PDB entry 6VK9 | electron microscopy, 3.80 A resolution | chains O and H of the 32 polymer chains in the assembly

== Chain O ==
Name: Geopilin domain 1 protein
From: Geobacter sulfurreducens
UniProtKB: Q74D23 (Q74D23_GEOSL); residues 1-61 here correspond to UniProt positions 30-90 (UniProt number = residue number + 29)
Sequence (61 residues; numbered 1 to 61; the number before each row is that of its first residue):
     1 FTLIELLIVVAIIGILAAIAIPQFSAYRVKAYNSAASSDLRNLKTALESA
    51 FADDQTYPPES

== Chain H ==
Name: Geopilin domain 2 protein
From: Geobacter sulfurreducens
UniProtKB: Q74D22 (Q74D22_GEOSL); residues 1-104 here correspond to UniProt positions 21-124 (UniProt number = residue number + 20)
Sequence (104 residues; each row starts with the number of its first residue):
     1 AGKIPTTTMGGKDFTFKPSTNVSVSYFTTNGATSTAGTVNTDYAVNTKNS
    51 SGNRVFTSTNNTSNIWYIENDAWKGKAVSDSDVTALGTGDVGKSDFSGTE
   101 WKSQ
From the paper describing this entry:
  - post-translational modification sites: Ser-94

== How chain O and chain H interact ==
Contacting residue pairs (7; chain O residue first):
  Ala-17(O) with Ile-65(H)
  Ala-18(O) with Lys-102(H)
  Ala-20(O) with Ser-63(H)
  Ile-21(O) with Ser-63(H)
  Gln-23(O) with Asn-61(H), hydrogen bond (side chain-backbone); Thr-62(H); Ser-63(H)
Also at the interface, not in a pair above, chain O (6 interface residues in all): Gly-14
Also at the interface, not in a pair above, chain H (6 interface residues in all): Asn-64

== Overview ==
The chain O/chain H interface involves 6 residues from each chain, with 1 hydrogen bond. Its one
hydrogen-bonded contact is Gln-23(O)/Asn-61(H). From the paper: a modification site at Ser-94(H).
Chain O is Geopilin domain 1 protein and chain H is Geopilin domain 2 protein, both from Geobacter
sulfurreducens; the structure, Cryo-EM structure of PilA-N/C from Geobacter sulfurreducens, was determined by
electron microscopy.
